Entry 9ISK (electron microscopy, 2.73 A resolution); this record covers chains K and N of the 14 polymer chains in the assembly.

== Chain K (and N) ==
Name: Cell division protein ZapA
Source organism: Klebsiella pneumoniae 342
Notes: chain N of this document is another copy of the same molecule, construct and numbering; everything in this record applies to it too
Reference sequence: B5XUC8 (ZAPA_KLEP3); residues 1-109 here = UniProt positions 1-109
Chain sequence (109 residues; row label = number of the first residue in the row):
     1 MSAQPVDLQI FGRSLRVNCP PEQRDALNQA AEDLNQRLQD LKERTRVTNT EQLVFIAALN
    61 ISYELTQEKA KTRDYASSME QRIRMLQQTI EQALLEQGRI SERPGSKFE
Disordered / not traced: 1-2, 91-109 (chain N: 1-84, 104-109)
What the authors report for this chain:
  - mutagenesis - I83E: decreased binding to Cell division protein FtsZ

== Interface between chain K and chain N ==
Contacting residue pairs - 7 pairs, chain K then chain N:
  Gln67(K) - Arg103(N)  hydrogen bond (backbone-side chain)
  Ala70(K) - Arg103(N)
  Lys71(K) - Arg103(N)
  Asp74(K) - Arg99(N)  salt bridge
  Asp74(K) - Ile100(N)
  Ser78(K) - Glu96(N)  hydrogen bond
  Thr89(K) - Met85(N)
Other interface residues (no listed pair), chain K (8 interface residues in all): Glu68, Leu86

== Overview ==
8 residues of chain K face 5 of chain N across their interface, with 2 hydrogen bonds and 1 salt bridge. Polar
pairs include Asp74(K)-Arg99(N), Gln67(K)-Arg103(N) and Ser78(K)-Glu96(N). From the paper: I83E of chain K
reduces binding to Cell division protein FtsZ.
Chain K and chain N are both Cell division protein ZapA (Klebsiella pneumoniae 342); the structure, Cryo-EM
structure of KpFtsZ-ZapA complex, was determined by electron microscopy (same publication as 9ISJ).
